PDB entry 4JBI | X-ray diffraction, 2.35 A resolution | chains A and E of the 4 polymer chains in the assembly

# Chain A (and E)
Protein: Alcohol dehydrogenase (Zinc)
From: Pyrobaculum aerophilum
Notes: EC 1.1.1.1; chain E of this document is another copy of the same molecule, construct and numbering; everything in this record applies to it too
UniProt: Q8ZUP0 (Q8ZUP0_PYRAE); numbering as in UniProt (aligned over 1-331)
Sequence (370 residues; row label = number of the first residue in the row; numbers below 1 keep their minus sign (Met-38 is residue -38)):
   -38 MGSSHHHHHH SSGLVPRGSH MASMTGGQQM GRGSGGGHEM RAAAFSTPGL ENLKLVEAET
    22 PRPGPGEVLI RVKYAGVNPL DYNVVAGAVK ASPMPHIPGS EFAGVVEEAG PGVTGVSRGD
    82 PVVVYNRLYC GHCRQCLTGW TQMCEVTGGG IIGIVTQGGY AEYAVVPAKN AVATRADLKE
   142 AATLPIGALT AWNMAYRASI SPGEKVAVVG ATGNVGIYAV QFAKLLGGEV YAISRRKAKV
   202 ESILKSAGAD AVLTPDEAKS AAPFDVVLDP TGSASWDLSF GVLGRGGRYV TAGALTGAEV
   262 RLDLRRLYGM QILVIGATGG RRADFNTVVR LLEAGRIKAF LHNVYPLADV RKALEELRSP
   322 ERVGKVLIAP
Unresolved in the structure: -38 to -2
Construct notes: expression tag (-38 to 0)
Ion coordination: Zn2+: Cys91, Cys94, Cys97, Cys105
Ligand contacts: NADPH (NDP; NADPH dihydro-nicotinamide-adenine-dinucleotide phosphate): Pro40, Arg88, Ile147, Thr151, Gly171, Thr173, Gly174, Asn175, Val176, Gly177, Ser195, Arg196, Arg197, Pro231, Thr232, Ala235, Ser236, Ala253, Gly254, Ala255, Leu256, Thr257, Ala278, Thr279, Gly280, Arg323
What the authors report for this chain:
  - conformationally variable residues (loop rearrangement): Asp230 to Ser240, Ala253 to Val261, Glu316 to Val324
  - binding site for NADPH: Ala253, Arg323
  - binding site for NADPH: Asn39, Arg88 (from molecular simulation)
  - catalytic residues: Arg88 (proposed by the authors, not directly observed)

# Chain A / chain E interface
Residue-residue contacts - 18 pairs, chain A then chain E:
  His93(A) with Lys130(E); Arg283(E)
  Arg95(A) with Thr288(E)
  Leu98(A) with Gly100(E); Arg283(E); Ala284(E), hydrophobic; Asn287(E)
  Thr99(A) with Thr99(E); Ala284(E)
  Gly100(A) with Leu98(E)
  Lys130(A) with His93(E)
  Arg283(A) with His93(E); Leu98(E)
  Ala284(A) with Arg95(E); Leu98(E), hydrophobic; Thr99(E)
  Asn287(A) with Leu98(E)
  Thr288(A) with Arg95(E), hydrogen bond
Also at the interface, not in a pair above, chain A (12 interface residues in all): Tyr90, Arg282
Also at the interface, not in a pair above, chain E (12 interface residues in all): Tyr90, Arg282

# In short
The chain A/chain E interface involves 12 residues from each chain, with 1 hydrogen bond. The hydrogen-bonded
pair is Thr288(A)-Arg95(E). Bound to chain A: NADPH. Cys91(A), Cys94(A), Cys97(A) and Cys105(A) coordinate
Zn2+. From the paper: the catalytic residue Arg88(A); a binding site for NADPH at Ala253(A), Arg323(A) and
Asn39(A) among others.
Chain A and chain E are both Alcohol dehydrogenase (Zinc) (Pyrobaculum aerophilum); the structure, 2.35A
resolution structure of NADPH bound thermostable alcohol dehydrogenase from Pyrobaculum aerophilum, was
determined by X-ray diffraction together with 4JBG and 4JBH from the same study.
